8UOQ - chains 7 and N of the 30 polymer chains in the assembly; structure by electron microscopy, 3.80 A resolution.

[Chain 7]
Name: General transcription and DNA repair factor IIH helicase subunit XPB
From: Saccharomyces cerevisiae
Notes: EC 3.6.4.12
Reference sequence: Q00578 (RAD25_YEAST); residue numbers follow UniProt; this construct covers 1-843
Sequence (843 residues; numbered 1 to 843; the number before each row is that of its first residue):
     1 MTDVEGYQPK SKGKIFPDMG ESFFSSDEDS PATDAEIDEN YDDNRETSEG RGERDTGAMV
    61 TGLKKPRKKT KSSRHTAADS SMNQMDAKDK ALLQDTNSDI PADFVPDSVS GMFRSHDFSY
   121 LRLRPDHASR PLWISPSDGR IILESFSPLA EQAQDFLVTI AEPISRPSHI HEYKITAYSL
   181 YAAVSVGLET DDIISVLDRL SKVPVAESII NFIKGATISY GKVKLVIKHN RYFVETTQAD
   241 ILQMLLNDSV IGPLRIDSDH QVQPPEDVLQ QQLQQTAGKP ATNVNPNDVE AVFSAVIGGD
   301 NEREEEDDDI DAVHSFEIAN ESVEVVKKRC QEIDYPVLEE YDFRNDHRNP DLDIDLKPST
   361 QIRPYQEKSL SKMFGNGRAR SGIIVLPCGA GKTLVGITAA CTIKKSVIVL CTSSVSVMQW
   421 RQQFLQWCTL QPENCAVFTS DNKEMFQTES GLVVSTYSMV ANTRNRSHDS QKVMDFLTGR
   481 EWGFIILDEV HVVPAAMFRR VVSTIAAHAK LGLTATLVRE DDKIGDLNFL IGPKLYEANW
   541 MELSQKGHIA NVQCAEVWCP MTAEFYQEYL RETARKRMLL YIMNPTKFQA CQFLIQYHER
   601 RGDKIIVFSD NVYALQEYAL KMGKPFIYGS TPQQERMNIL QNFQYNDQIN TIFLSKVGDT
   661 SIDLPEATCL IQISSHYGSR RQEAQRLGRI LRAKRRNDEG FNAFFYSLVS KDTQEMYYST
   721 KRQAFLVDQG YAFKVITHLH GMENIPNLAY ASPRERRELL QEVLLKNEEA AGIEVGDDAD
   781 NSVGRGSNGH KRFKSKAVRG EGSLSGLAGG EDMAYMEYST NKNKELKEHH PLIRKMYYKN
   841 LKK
Not modelled in the structure: 1-99, 253-312, 768-843
Curated features (UniProtKB/Swiss-Prot):
  - motif: Lys64 to His75 (Nuclear localization signal), Asp488 to His491 (DEAH box)
  - binding site (ATP): Leu386 to Thr393
  - modified residue: Ser752 (Phosphoserine)
  - natural variant: Trp427 (W427L: In suppressor mutant)
  - mutagenesis: Lys392 (K392R: Lethal in vivo. Defective in translation in vitro), Glu489 (E489Q: Loss of DNA translocase function of TFHII), Val798 to Lys843 (Increased UV sensitivity)

[Chain N]
Molecule: non-template strand
Sequence (64 nucleotides; numbered -7 to 56; the number before each row is that of its first residue; numbers below 1 keep their minus sign (DG-7 is residue -7)):
    -7 GGTGAAAACA TATAAAAAGG GCTCTACATT CATTTTTTCA TCGATGAGTA CTTTACTTGT
    53 TATC
Not modelled in the structure: 56

[Chain 7 / chain N interface]
Contacting residue pairs (18; chain 7 residue first):
  Arg464(7) - DC48(N)  hydrogen bond to the base
  Arg464(7) - DT49(N)  salt bridge to the phosphate
  Asn465(7) - DC48(N)  sugar contact
  Ala496(7) - DT50(N)  phosphate contact
  Met497(7) - DT49(N)  phosphate contact
  Met497(7) - DT50(N)  phosphate contact
  Thr573(7) - DA54(N)  hydrogen bond to the phosphate
  Ala574(7) - DA54(N)  hydrogen bond to the phosphate
  Arg575(7) - DT52(N)  salt bridge to the phosphate
  Arg575(7) - DT53(N)  phosphate contact
  Arg575(7) - DA54(N)  hydrogen bond to the phosphate
  Lys576(7) - DT53(N)  salt bridge to the phosphate
  Lys576(7) - DA54(N)  phosphate contact
  Gln634(7) - DT41(N)  sugar contact
  Gln634(7) - DA42(N)  hydrogen bond to the phosphate
  Gln634(7) - DC43(N)  phosphate contact
  His676(7) - DG51(N)  sugar contact
  His676(7) - DT52(N)  salt bridge to the phosphate
Also at the interface, not in a pair above, chain 7 (12 interface residues in all): Pro632, Tyr677
Also at the interface, not in a pair above, chain N (11 interface residues in all): DT44

[In short]
12 residues of chain 7 face 11 of chain N across their interface, with 5 hydrogen bonds and 4 salt bridges.
Polar contacts include Arg464(7)-DC48(N), Thr573(7)-DA54(N) and Ala574(7)-DA54(N). UniProt lists 8 ATP-binding
residues and 4 mutagenesis sites on chain 7.
Chain 7 is General transcription and DNA repair factor IIH helicase subunit XPB (Saccharomyces cerevisiae) and
chain N is non-template strand; the structure, Composite map of PIC_delta_TFIIK form2, was determined by
electron microscopy together with 8UOT from the same study.
